PDB entry 5Q0Y | X-ray diffraction, 2.20 A resolution | chains A and B

Chain A:
Name: Bile acid receptor
Source organism: Homo sapiens
UniProtKB: Q96RI1 (NR1H4_HUMAN); residues 248-476 here correspond to UniProt positions 258-486 (UniProt number = residue number + 10)
Sequence (233 residues; each row starts with the number of its first residue):
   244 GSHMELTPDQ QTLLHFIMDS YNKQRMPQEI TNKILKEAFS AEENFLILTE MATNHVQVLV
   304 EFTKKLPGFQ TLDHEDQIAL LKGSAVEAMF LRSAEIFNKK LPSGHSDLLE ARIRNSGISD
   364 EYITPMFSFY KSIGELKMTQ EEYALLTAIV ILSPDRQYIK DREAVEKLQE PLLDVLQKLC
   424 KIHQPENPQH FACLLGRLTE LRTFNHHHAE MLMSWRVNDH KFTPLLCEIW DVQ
Unresolved in the structure: 244-246
Construct notes: expression tag (244-247); conflict A281 (Glu291 in Q96RI1), A354 (Glu364 in Q96RI1)
Residues lining bound ligands: 9LY ((2S)-N,2-dicyclohexyl-2-{5,6-difluoro-2-[6-(1H-pyrazol-1-yl)pyridin-3-yl]-1H-benzimidazol-1-yl}acetamide): I273, T274, I277, N287, I290, L291, M294, A295, H298, M332, F333, R335, S336, I339, F340, L352, I356, S359, I361, M369, Y373, H451, M454, L455, W458
Curated features (UniProtKB/Swiss-Prot):
  - binding site (chenodeoxycholate): R335, Y365, Y373, H451
  - modified residue: T446 (Phosphothreonine)
  - cross-link: K279 (Glycyl lysine isopeptide (Lys-Gly) (interchain with G-Cter in SUMO1))

Chain B:
Name: Coactivator peptide src-1 HD3
UniProtKB: A8K1V4 (A8K1V4_HUMAN); residues 744-757 here = UniProt positions 744-757
Sequence (14 residues; numbered 744 to 757; the number before each row is that of its first residue):
   744 KDHQLLRYLL DKDE
Unresolved in the structure: 744, 756-757

Interface between chain A and chain B:
Contacting residue pairs (26; chain A residue first):
  V303(A) with L752(B), hydrophobic; L753(B), hydrophobic
  E304(A) with K755(B), salt bridge
  K307(A) with L752(B), hydrogen bond (side chain-backbone); L753(B); K755(B)
  F312(A) with L753(B), hydrophobic
  Q313(A) with L753(B)
  H317(A) with D754(B), salt bridge
  E318(A) with R750(B), salt bridge
  Q320(A) with L753(B)
  I321(A) with H746(B); R750(B); L753(B), hydrophobic
  L324(A) with L753(B), hydrophobic
  K325(A) with H746(B); L749(B)
  P467(A) with L748(B)
  L468(A) with L748(B); L749(B), hydrophobic; L752(B), hydrophobic
  E471(A) with H746(B); Q747(B), hydrogen bond (side chain-backbone); L748(B), hydrogen bond (side chain-backbone); L749(B), hydrogen bond (side chain-backbone)
  I472(A) with L749(B), hydrophobic
Interface residues without a listed pair, chain B (10 interface residues in all): D745

In short:
Chain A and chain B form an interface of 15 and 10 residues respectively; the contacts include 4 hydrogen
bonds and 3 salt bridges. Polar contacts include E304(A)-K755(B), H317(A)-D754(B) and E318(A)-R750(B). Chain A
binds compound 9LY. From UniProt: 4 chenodeoxycholate-binding residues on chain A.
Here chain A is Bile acid receptor (Homo sapiens) and chain B is Coactivator peptide src-1 HD3. Entry 5Q0Y
(Ligand binding to FARNESOID-X-RECEPTOR) was determined by X-ray diffraction, deposited together with 5Q0I,
5Q0J, 5Q0K, 5Q0L, 5Q0M, 5Q0N and 30 further entries.
